Entry 3QJT (X-ray diffraction, 2.95 A resolution); this record covers chains B and C of the 3 polymer chains in the assembly.

# Chain B
Molecule: Cytochrome c oxidase subunit 2
Organism: Thermus thermophilus
Notes: EC 1.9.3.1
Reference sequence: Q5SJ80 (COX2_THET8); residues 1-168 here = UniProt positions 1-168
Chain sequence (168 residues; row label = number of the first residue in the row):
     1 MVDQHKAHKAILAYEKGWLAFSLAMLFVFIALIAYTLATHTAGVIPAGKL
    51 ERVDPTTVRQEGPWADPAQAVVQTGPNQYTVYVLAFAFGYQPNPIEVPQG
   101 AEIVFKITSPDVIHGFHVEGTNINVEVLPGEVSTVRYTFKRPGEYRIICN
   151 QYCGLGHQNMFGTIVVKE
Disordered / not traced: 1-2
Differences from the reference sequence: conflict Q4 (Glu in Q5SJ80)
Curated features (UniProtKB/Swiss-Prot):
  - binding site (Cu cation): H114, C149, C153, H157
Ion coordination: dinuclear copper ion: H114, C149, Q151, C153, H157, M160

# Chain C
Molecule: Cytochrome c oxidase polypeptide 2A
Organism: Thermus thermophilus
Notes: EC 1.9.3.1
Reference sequence: P82543 (COXA_THET8); residue numbers follow UniProt; this construct covers 1-34
Chain sequence (34 residues; numbered 1 to 34; the number before each row is that of its first residue):
     1 MEEKPKGALAVILVLTLTILVFWLGVYAVFFARG
Disordered / not traced: 1
Curated features (UniProtKB/Swiss-Prot):
  - modified residue: M1 (N-formylmethionine)
Small-molecule neighbours: heme-as (HAS): V11, L15, I19

# How chain B and chain C interact
Contacting residue pairs - 25 pairs, chain B then chain C:
  D3(B) with E2(C), hydrogen bond (side chain-backbone)
  K6(B) with E2(C), hydrogen bond (side chain-backbone); E3(C), salt bridge
  Y14(B) with K4(C), hydrogen bond; P5(C); L9(C), hydrophobic
  W18(B) with I12(C), hydrophobic; L15(C), hydrophobic; T16(C)
  F21(B) with T16(C)
  F29(B) with I19(C), hydrophobic; L20(C), hydrophobic; W23(C), hydrophobic
  L32(B) with W23(C), hydrophobic; Y27(C), hydrogen bond (backbone-side chain)
  T36(B) with Y27(C); F30(C)
  T41(B) with F30(C); G34(C)
  G120(B) with R33(C)
  T121(B) with R33(C)
  N122(B) with F30(C); R33(C)
  Y137(B) with R33(C), hydrogen bond (side chain-backbone); G34(C)
Interface residues without a listed pair, chain B (19 interface residues in all): M25, I33, Y35, H40, H117, R141
Interface residues without a listed pair, chain C (17 interface residues in all): F31, A32

# Summary
Chain B and chain C form an interface of 19 and 17 residues respectively, with 5 hydrogen bonds and 1 salt
bridge. Polar contacts include K6(B)-E3(C), D3(B)-E2(C) and K6(B)-E2(C). Chain C binds heme-as. Curated
annotation (UniProt) lists 4 Cu cation-binding residues on chain B.
Chain B is Cytochrome c oxidase subunit 2 and chain C is Cytochrome c oxidase polypeptide 2A, both from
Thermus thermophilus; the structure, The structure of and photolytic induced changes of carbon monoxide
binding to the cytochrome ba3-oxidase from ..., was determined by X-ray diffraction (same publication as 3QJQ,
3QJR, 3QJS, 3QJU and 3QJV).
